8FLT - chains P and R of the 6 polymer chains in the assembly; structure by electron microscopy, 3.03 A resolution.

[Chain P]
Name: M-PTH(1-14)
Chain sequence (14 residues; row label = number of the first residue in the row):
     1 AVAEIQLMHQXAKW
Modified / non-standard residues: Ala1 (alpha-aminoisobutyric acid; AIB); Ala3 (alpha-aminoisobutyric acid; AIB); HRG (L-homoarginine) at position 11

[Chain R]
Name: Parathyroid hormone/parathyroid hormone-related peptide receptor
Organism: Homo sapiens
UniProtKB: Q03431 (PTH1R_HUMAN); residues 28-593 here = UniProt positions 28-593
Chain sequence (616 residues; numbered -3 to 612; the number before each row is that of its first residue; numbers below 1 keep their minus sign (Met-3 is residue -3)):
    -3 MKTIIALSYIFCLVFADYKDDDDLEVLFQGPADDVMTKEEQIFLLHRAQA
    47 QCEKRLKEVLQRPASIMESDKGWTSASTSGKPRKDKASGKLYPESEEDKE
    97 APTGSRYRGRPCLPEWDHILCWPLGAPGEVVAVPCPDYIYDFNHKGHAYR
   147 RCDRNGSWELVPGHNRTWANYSECVKFLTNETREREVFDRLGMIYTVGYS
   197 VSLASLTVAVLILAYFRRLHCTRNYIHMHLFLSFMLRAVSIFVKDAVLYS
   247 GATLDEAERLTEEELRAIAQAPPPPATAAAGYAGCRVAVTFFLYFLATNY
   297 YWILVEGLYLHSLIFMAFFSEKKYLWGFTVFGWGLPAVFVAVWVSVRATL
   347 ANTGCWDLSSGNKKWIIQVPILASIVLNFILFINIVRVLATKLRETNAGR
   397 CDTRQQYRKLLKSTLVLMPLFGVHYIVFMATPYTEVSGTLWQVQMHYEML
   447 FNSFQGFFVAIIYCFCNGEVQAEIKKSWSRWTLALDFKRKARSGSSSYSY
   497 GPMVSHTSVTNVGPRVGLGLPLSPRLLPTATTNGHPQLPGHAKPGTPALE
   547 TLETTPPAMAAPKDDGFLNGSCSGLDEEASGPERPPALLQEEWETVMPAG
   597 LEVLFQGPHHHHHHHH
Not modelled in the structure: -3 to 176, 247-276, 393-398, 479-612
Cystine bridges: Cys281-Cys351
Differences from the reference sequence: expression tag (-3 to 27, 594-612)

[How chain P and chain R interact]
Residue-residue contacts (53):
  Ala1(P) - Gln364(R)
  Ala1(P) - Leu368(R)
  Ala1(P) - Phe424(R)
  Ala1(P) - Met425(R)
  Ala1(P) - Thr427(R)  hydrogen bond (backbone-backbone)
  Ala1(P) - Tyr429(R)
  Val2(P) - Leu292(R)  hydrophobic
  Val2(P) - Tyr296(R)
  Val2(P) - Gln364(R)  hydrogen bond (backbone-side chain)
  Val2(P) - Ile367(R)  hydrophobic
  Ala3(P) - Gln440(R)
  Ala3(P) - Met441(R)
  Ala3(P) - Glu444(R)
  Ala3(P) - Met445(R)
  Ala3(P) - Asn448(R)
  Glu4(P) - Tyr195(R)  hydrogen bond
  Glu4(P) - Arg233(R)  salt bridge
  Glu4(P) - Phe288(R)
  Glu4(P) - Leu292(R)
  Glu4(P) - Met445(R)
  Glu4(P) - Asn448(R)  hydrogen bond
  Ile5(P) - Leu289(R)  hydrophobic
  Ile5(P) - Leu292(R)  hydrophobic
  Ile5(P) - Gln364(R)
  Ile5(P) - Tyr429(R)
  Gln6(P) - Pro428(R)
  Gln6(P) - Tyr429(R)
  Gln6(P) - Thr430(R)
  Gln6(P) - Trp437(R)
  Gln6(P) - Gln440(R)
  Gln6(P) - Met441(R)
  Leu7(P) - Phe184(R)  hydrophobic
  Leu7(P) - Leu187(R)  hydrophobic
  Leu7(P) - Met445(R)  hydrophobic
  Met8(P) - Lys240(R)
  Met8(P) - Tyr245(R)  hydrogen bond (backbone-side chain)
  Met8(P) - Phe288(R)  hydrophobic
  Met8(P) - Asp353(R)
  His9(P) - Asp353(R)
  His9(P) - Lys360(R)
  His9(P) - Gln364(R)
  His9(P) - Tyr429(R)  hydrogen bond
  Gln10(P) - Tyr429(R)
  Gln10(P) - Thr430(R)  hydrogen bond (side chain-backbone)
  Gln10(P) - Val432(R)
  HRG_11(P) - Tyr191(R)
  HRG_11(P) - Asp241(R)
  HRG_11(P) - Tyr245(R)
  Ala12(P) - Asp353(R)
  Ala12(P) - Leu354(R)
  Lys13(P) - Leu354(R)
  Trp14(P) - Glu180(R)  hydrogen bond
  Trp14(P) - Arg181(R)
Other interface residues (no listed pair), chain R (39 interface residues in all): Glu177, Ile237, Val285, Ser355, Trp361, Ile363
The authors on this interface:
  - specific contacts: Val2(P)-Leu292(R) (hydrophobic contact), Glu4(P)-Arg233(R) (salt bridge), Gln6(P)-Gln440(R) (hydrogen bond), Leu7(P)-Met441(R) (hydrophobic contact), Trp14(P)-Phe184(R) (pi stacking)
  - interface residues, chain R: Asp241(R), Tyr245(R), Leu368(R), Met441(R)

[Summary]
The interface between chain P and chain R involves 14 residues on one side and 39 on the other, with 8
hydrogen bonds and 1 salt bridge. Polar pairs include Glu4(P)-Arg233(R), Val2(P)-Gln364(R) and
Glu4(P)-Tyr195(R). The authors report hydrophobic contacts between Val2(P) and Leu292(R) and Leu7(P) and
Met441(R); a salt bridge between Glu4(P) and Arg233(R); a hydrogen bond between Gln6(P) and Gln440(R). The
paper reports interface residues Asp241(R), Tyr245(R) and Leu368(R) among others.
Here chain P is M-PTH(1-14) and chain R is Parathyroid hormone/parathyroid hormone-related peptide receptor
(Homo sapiens). Entry 8FLT (Human PTH1R in complex with M-PTH(1-14) and Gs) was determined by electron
microscopy (same publication as 8FLQ, 8FLR, 8FLS and 8FLU).
